Entry 9JDY (electron microscopy, 3.23 A resolution); this record covers chain A.

== Chain A ==
Molecule: Solute carrier family 22 member 12
Organism: Homo sapiens
UniProt: Q96S37 (S22AC_HUMAN); residue numbers follow UniProt; this construct covers 1-553
Amino-acid sequence (553 residues; row label = number of the first residue in the row):
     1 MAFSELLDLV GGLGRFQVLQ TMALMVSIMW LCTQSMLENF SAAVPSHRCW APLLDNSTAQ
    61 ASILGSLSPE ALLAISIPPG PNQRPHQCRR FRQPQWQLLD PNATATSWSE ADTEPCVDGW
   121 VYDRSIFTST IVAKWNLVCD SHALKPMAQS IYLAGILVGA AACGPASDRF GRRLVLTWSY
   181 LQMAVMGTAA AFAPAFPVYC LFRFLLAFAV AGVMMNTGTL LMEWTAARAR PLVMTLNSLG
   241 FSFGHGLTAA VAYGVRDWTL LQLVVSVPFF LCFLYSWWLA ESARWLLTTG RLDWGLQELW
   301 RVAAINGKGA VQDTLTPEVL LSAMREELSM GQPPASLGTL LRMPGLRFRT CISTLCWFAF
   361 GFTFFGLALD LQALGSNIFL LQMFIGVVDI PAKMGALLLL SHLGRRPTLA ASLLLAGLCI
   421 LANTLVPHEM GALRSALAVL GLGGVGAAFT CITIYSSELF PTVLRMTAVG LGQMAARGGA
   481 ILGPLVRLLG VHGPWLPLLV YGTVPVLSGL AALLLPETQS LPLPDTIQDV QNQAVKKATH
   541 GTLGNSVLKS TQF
Not modelled in the structure: 1-19, 62-66, 227, 283-337, 466, 517-553
Cystine bridges: Cys88-Cys139
Ligand contacts: verinurad (A1AIJ): Ser35, Ile156, Met214, Ser238, Phe241, Trp357, Phe360, Phe364, Phe365, Lys393, Phe449, Gln473, Ala476, Arg477
UniProt features mapped onto this chain:
  - modified residue: Thr542 (Phosphothreonine)
  - glycosylation (N-linked (GlcNAc...) asparagine): Asn56, Asn102
  - natural variant: Ile75 (I75T: In RHUC1; uncertain significance), Arg90 (R90H: In RHUC1), Val138 (V138M: In RHUC1), Gly164 (G164S: In RHUC1), Thr217 (T217M: In RHUC1), Arg284 (R284G: In some gout patients; uncertain significance), Gly290 (G290C: In some gout patients; uncertain significance), Gln297 (Q297E: In some gout patients; uncertain significance), Glu298 (E298D: In RHUC1), Ile305 (I305S: In some gout patients; uncertain significance), Asp313 to Pro333 (deletion: In RHUC1; uncertain significance), Arg347 (R347S: In RHUC1; uncertain significance), 7 further natural variant entries in UniProt
From the paper describing this entry:
  - mutagenesis - F449A: decreased binding to verinurad
  - binding site for verinurad: Ser35, Phe360, Phe364, Phe365, Lys393, Arg477
  - mutagenesis - F241L: unchanged binding to verinurad

== Overview ==
Ligands of chain A: verinurad. The paper reports a binding site for verinurad at Ser35, Phe360 and Phe364
among others; F449A reduces binding to verinurad.
Chain A is Solute carrier family 22 member 12 (Homo sapiens); the structure, Human URAT1 bound with verinurad,
was determined by electron microscopy (same publication as 9JDV, 9JDZ, 9JE0 and 9JE1).
